PDB entry 8CXH | electron microscopy, 3.20 A resolution | chains E and C of the 10 polymer chains in the assembly

# Chain E
Protein: Membrane M protein
From: Zika virus
UniProt: A0A1S6LXE0 (A0A1S6LXE0_ZIKV); residues -214 to 3208 here correspond to UniProt positions 1-3423 (UniProt number = residue number + 215)
Amino-acid sequence (3423 residues; row label = number of the first residue in the row; numbers below 1 keep their minus sign (Met-214 is residue -214)):
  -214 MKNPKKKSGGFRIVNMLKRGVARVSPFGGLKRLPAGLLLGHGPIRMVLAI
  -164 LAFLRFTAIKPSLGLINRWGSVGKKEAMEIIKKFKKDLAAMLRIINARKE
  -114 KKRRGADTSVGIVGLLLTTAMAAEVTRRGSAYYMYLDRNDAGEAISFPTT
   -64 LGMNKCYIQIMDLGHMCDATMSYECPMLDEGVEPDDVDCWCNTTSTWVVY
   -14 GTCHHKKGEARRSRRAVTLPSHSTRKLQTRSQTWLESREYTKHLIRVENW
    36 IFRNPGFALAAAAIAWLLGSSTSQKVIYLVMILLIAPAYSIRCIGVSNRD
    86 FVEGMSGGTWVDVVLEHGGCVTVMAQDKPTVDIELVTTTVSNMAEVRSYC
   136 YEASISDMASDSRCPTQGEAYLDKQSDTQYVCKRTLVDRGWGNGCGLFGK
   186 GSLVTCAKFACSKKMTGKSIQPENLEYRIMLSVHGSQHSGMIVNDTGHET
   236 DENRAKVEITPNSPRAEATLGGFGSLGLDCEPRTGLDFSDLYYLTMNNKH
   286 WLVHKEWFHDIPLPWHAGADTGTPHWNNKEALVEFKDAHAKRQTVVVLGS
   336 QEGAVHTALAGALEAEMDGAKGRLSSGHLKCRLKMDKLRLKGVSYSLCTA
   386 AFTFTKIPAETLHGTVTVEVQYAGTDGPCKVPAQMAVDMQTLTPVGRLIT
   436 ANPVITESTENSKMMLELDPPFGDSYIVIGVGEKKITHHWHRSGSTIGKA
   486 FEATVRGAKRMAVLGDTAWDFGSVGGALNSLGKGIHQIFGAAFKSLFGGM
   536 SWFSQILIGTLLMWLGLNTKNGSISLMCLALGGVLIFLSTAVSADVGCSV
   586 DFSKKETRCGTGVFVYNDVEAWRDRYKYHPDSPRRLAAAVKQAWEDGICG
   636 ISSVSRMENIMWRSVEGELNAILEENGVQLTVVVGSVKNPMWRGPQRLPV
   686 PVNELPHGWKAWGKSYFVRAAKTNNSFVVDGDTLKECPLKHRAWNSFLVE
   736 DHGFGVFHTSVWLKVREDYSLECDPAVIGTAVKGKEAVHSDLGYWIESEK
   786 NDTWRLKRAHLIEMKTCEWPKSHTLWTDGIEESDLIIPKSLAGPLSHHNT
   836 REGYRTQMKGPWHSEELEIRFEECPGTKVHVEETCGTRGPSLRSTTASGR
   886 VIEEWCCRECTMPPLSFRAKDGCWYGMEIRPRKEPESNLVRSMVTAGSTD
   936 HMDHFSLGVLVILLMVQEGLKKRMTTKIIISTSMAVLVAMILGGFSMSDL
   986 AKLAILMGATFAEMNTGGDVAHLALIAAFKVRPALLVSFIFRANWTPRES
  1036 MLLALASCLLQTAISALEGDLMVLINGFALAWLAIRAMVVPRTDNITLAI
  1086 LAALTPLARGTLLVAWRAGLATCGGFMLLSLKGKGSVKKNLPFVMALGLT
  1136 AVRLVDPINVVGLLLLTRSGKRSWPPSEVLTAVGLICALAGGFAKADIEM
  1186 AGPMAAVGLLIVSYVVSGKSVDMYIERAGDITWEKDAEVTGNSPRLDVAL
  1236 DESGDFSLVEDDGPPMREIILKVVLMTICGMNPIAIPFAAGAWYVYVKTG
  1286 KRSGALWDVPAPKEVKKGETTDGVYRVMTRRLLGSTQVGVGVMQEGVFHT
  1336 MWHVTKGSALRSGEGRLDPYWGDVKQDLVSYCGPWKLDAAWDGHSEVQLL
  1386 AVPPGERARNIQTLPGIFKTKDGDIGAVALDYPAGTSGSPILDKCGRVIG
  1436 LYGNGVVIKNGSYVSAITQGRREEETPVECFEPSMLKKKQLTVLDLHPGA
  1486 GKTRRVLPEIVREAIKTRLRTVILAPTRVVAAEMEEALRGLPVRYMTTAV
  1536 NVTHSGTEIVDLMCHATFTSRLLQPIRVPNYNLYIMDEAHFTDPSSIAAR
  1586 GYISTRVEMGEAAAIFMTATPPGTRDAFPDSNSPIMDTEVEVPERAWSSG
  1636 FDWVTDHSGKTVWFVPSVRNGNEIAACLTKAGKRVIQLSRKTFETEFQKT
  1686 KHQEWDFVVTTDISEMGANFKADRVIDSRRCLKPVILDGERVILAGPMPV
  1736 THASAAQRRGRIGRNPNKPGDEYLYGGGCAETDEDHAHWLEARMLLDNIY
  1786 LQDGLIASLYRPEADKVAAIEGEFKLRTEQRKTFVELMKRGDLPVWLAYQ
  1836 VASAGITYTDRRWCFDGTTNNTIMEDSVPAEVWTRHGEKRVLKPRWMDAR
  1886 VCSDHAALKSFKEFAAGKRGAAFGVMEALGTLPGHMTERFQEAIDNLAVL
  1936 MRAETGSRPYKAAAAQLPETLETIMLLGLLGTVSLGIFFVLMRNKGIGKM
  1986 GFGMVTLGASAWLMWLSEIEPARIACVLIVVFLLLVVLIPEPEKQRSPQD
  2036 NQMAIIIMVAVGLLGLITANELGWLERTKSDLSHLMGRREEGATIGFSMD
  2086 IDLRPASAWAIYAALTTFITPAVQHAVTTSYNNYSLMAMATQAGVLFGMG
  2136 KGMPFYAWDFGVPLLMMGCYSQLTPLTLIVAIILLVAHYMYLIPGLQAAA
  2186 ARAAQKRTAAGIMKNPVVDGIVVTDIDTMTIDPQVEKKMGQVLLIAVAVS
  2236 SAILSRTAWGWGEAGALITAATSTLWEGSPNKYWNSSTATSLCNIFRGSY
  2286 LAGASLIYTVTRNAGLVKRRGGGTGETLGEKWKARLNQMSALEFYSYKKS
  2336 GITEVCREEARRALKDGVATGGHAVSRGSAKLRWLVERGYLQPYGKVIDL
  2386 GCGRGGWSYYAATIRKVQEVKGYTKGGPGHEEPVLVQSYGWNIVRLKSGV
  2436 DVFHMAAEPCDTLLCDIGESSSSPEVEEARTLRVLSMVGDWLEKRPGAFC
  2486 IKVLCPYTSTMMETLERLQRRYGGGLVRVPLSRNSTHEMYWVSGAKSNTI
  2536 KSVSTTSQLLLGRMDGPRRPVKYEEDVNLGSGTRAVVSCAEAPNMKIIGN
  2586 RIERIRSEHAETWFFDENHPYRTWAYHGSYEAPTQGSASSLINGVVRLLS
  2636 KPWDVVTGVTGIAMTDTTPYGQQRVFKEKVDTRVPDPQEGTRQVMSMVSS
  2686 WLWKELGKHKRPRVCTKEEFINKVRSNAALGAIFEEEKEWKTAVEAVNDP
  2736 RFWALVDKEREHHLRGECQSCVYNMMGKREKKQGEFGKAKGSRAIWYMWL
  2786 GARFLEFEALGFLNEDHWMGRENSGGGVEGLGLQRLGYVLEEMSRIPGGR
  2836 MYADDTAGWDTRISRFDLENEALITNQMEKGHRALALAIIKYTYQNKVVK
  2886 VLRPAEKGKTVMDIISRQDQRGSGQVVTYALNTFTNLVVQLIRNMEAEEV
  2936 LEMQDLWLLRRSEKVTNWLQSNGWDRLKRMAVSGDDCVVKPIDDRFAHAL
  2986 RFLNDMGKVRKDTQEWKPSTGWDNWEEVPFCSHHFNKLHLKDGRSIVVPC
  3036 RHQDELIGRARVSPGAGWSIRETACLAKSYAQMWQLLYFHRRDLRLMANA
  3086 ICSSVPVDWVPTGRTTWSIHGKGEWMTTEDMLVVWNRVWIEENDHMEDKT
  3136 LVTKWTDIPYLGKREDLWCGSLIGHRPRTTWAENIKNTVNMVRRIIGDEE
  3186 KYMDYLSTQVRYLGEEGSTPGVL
Not modelled in the structure: -214 to 0, 76-3208

# Chain C
Protein: Ankyrin repeat family A protein 2, Envelope E protein
From: Zika virus
UniProt: chimeric construct of Q9H9E1, A0A142DS37: residues -134 to 0 from Q9H9E1 (ANRA2_HUMAN) positions 1-135 (UniProt number = residue number + 135); residues 1-504 from A0A142DS37 positions 291-794 (UniProt number = residue number + 290)
Amino-acid sequence (639 residues; each row starts with the number of its first residue; numbers below 1 keep their minus sign (Met-134 is residue -134)):
  -134 MDTSTNLDIGAQLIVEECPSTYSLTGMPDIKIEHPLDPNSEEGSAQGVAM
   -84 GMKFILPNRFDMNVCSRFVKSLNEEDSKNIQDQVNSDLEVASVLFKAECN
   -34 IHTSPSPGIQVRHVYTPSTTKHFSPIKQSTTLTNKIRCIGVSNRDFVEGM
    16 SGGTWVDVVLEHGGCVTVMAQDKPTVDIELVTTTVSNMAEVRSYCYEASI
    66 SDMASDSRCPTQGEAYLDKQSDTQYVCKRTLVDRGWGNGCGLFGKGSLVT
   116 CAKFACSKKMTGKSIQPENLEYRIMLSVHGSQHSGMIVNDTGHETDENRA
   166 KVEITPNSPRAEATLGGFGSLGLDCEPRTGLDFSDLYYLTMNNKHWLVHK
   216 EWFHDIPLPWHAGADTGTPHWNNKEALVEFKDAHAKRQTVVVLGSQEGAV
   266 HTALAGALEAEMDGAKGRLSSGHLKCRLKMDKLRLKGVSYSLCTAAFTFT
   316 KIPAETLHGTVTVEVQYAGTDGPCKVPAQMAVDMQTLTPVGRLITANPVI
   366 TESTENSKMMLELDPPFGDSYIVIGVGEKKITHHWHRSGSTIGKAFEATV
   416 RGAKRMAVLGDTAWDFGSVGGALNSLGKGIHQIFGAAFKSLFGGMSWFSQ
   466 ILIGTLLMWLGLNTKNGSISLMCLALGGVLIFLSTAVSA
Not modelled in the structure: -134 to 0, 502-504
Cystine bridges: Cys3-Cys30, Cys60-Cys121, Cys92-Cys116, Cys190-Cys291

# Interface between chain E and chain C
Contacting residue pairs - 36 pairs, chain E then chain C:
  Ala1(E) - Thr267(C)
  Gln17(E) - Lys246(C)  hydrogen bond (backbone-side chain)
  Gln17(E) - Asp247(C)
  Thr18(E) - Lys246(C)  hydrogen bond (backbone-side chain)
  Trp19(E) - Glu244(C)
  Trp19(E) - Val256(C)  hydrophobic
  Trp19(E) - Leu258(C)  hydrophobic
  Leu20(E) - Glu244(C)
  Arg23(E) - Glu240(C)  hydrogen bond (side chain-backbone)
  Arg23(E) - Ala241(C)
  Arg23(E) - Val243(C)  hydrogen bond (side chain-backbone)
  Arg23(E) - Glu244(C)  salt bridge
  Arg23(E) - Leu258(C)
  Asn34(E) - Asp220(C)
  Trp35(E) - Gly459(C)  hydrogen bond (side chain-backbone)
  Arg38(E) - Glu216(C)
  Arg38(E) - Asp220(C)  salt bridge
  Asn39(E) - Gly459(C)
  Gly41(E) - Ser455(C)
  Gly41(E) - Leu456(C)
  Phe42(E) - Leu456(C)
  Phe42(E) - Met460(C)  hydrophobic
  Phe42(E) - Ile468(C)  hydrophobic
  Ile49(E) - Ile468(C)  hydrophobic
  Ile49(E) - Leu471(C)  hydrophobic
  Ile49(E) - Leu472(C)  hydrophobic
  Leu52(E) - Leu475(C)  hydrophobic
  Leu53(E) - Leu471(C)  hydrophobic
  Leu53(E) - Leu475(C)  hydrophobic
  Tyr74(E) - Gly459(C)  hydrogen bond (side chain-backbone)
  Tyr74(E) - Met460(C)  hydrophobic
  Tyr74(E) - Ser461(C)
  Tyr74(E) - Phe463(C)
  Tyr74(E) - Ser464(C)
  Ser75(E) - Phe463(C)
  Ser75(E) - Leu467(C)
Also at the interface, not in a pair above, chain E (22 interface residues in all): Val2, Glu21, Ser22, Ala45, Ile67
Also at the interface, not in a pair above, chain C (26 interface residues in all): Phe457, Gly458, Met487

# In short
22 residues of chain E and 26 residues of chain C are in contact, with 6 hydrogen bonds and 2 salt bridges.
Among the polar pairs are Arg23(E)-Glu244(C), Arg38(E)-Asp220(C) and Gln17(E)-Lys246(C).
Chain E is Membrane M protein and chain C is Ankyrin repeat family A protein 2, Envelope E protein, both from
Zika virus; the structure, Structures of Zika Virus in Complex with Antibodies Targeting E Dimer Epitopes and
Basis for Neutralization ..., was determined by electron microscopy.
